Entry 8CGI (electron microscopy, 1.89 A resolution); this record covers chains A and C of the 9 polymer chains in the assembly.

Chain A:
Molecule: 16S rRNA
From: Escherichia coli BW25113
Sequence (1540 nucleotides; each row starts with the number of its first residue):
     1 AAAUUGAAGA GUUUGAUCAU GGCUCAGAUU GAACGCUGGC GGCAGGCCUA ACACAUGCAA
    61 GUCGAACGGU AACAGGAAGA AGCUUGCUUC UUUGCUGACG AGUGGCGGAC GGGUGAGUAA
   121 UGUCUGGGAA ACUGCCUGAU GGAGGGGGAU AACUACUGGA AACGGUAGCU AAUACCGCAU
   181 AACGUCGCAA GACCAAAGAG GGGGACCUUC GGGCCUCUUG CCAUCGGAUG UGCCCAGAUG
   241 GGAUUAGCUA GUAGGUGGGG UAACGGCUCA CCUAGGCGAC GAUCCCUAGC UGGUCUGAGA
   301 GGAUGACCAG CCACACUGGA ACUGAGACAC GGUCCAGACU CCUACGGGAG GCAGCAGUGG
   361 GGAAUAUUGC ACAAUGGGCG CAAGCCUGAU GCAGCCAUGC CGCGUGUAUG AAGAAGCCCU
   421 UCGGGUUGUA AAGUACUUUC AGCGGGGAGG AAGGGAGUAA AGUUAAUACC UUUGCUCAUU
   481 GACGUUACCC GCAGAAGAAG CACCGGCUAA CUCCGUGCCA GCAGCCXCGG UAAUACGGAG
   541 GGUGCAAGCG UUAAUCGGAA UUACUGGGCG UAAAGCGCAC GCAGGCGGUU UGUUAAGUCA
   601 GAUGUGAAAU CCCCGGGCUC AACCUGGGAA CUGCAUCUGA UACUGGCAAG CUUGAGUCUC
   661 GUAGAGGGGG GUAGAAUUCC AGGUGUAGCG GUGAAAUGCG UAGAGAUCUG GAGGAAUACC
   721 GGUGGCGAAG GCGGCCCCCU GGACGAAGAC UGACGCUCAG GUGCGAAAGC GUGGGGAGCA
   781 AACAGGAUUA GAUACCCUGG UAGUCCACGC CGUAAACGAU GUCGACUUGG AGGUUGUGCC
   841 CUUGAGGCGU GGCUUCCGGA GCUAACGCGU UAAGUCGACC GCCUGGGGAG UACGGCCGCA
   901 AGGUUAAAAC UCAAAUGAAU UGACGGGGGC CCGCACAAGC GGUGGAGCAU GUGGUUUAAU
   961 UCGAUGXAAC GCGAAGAACC UUACCUGGUC UUGACAUCCA CGGAAGUUUU CAGAGAUGAG
  1021 AAUGUGCCUU CGGGAACCGU GAGACAGGUG CUGCAUGGCU GUCGUCAGCU CGUGUUGUGA
  1081 AAUGUUGGGU UAAGUCCCGC AACGAGCGCA ACCCUUAUCC UUUGUUGCCA GCGGUCCGGC
  1141 CGGGAACUCA AAGGAGACUG CCAGUGAUAA ACUGGAGGAA GGUGGGGAUG ACGUCAAGUC
  1201 AUCAUGGCCC UUACGACCAG GGCUACACAC GUGCUACAAU GGCGCAUACA AAGAGAAGCG
  1261 ACCUCGCGAG AGCAAGCGGA CCUCAUAAAG UGCGUCGUAG UCCGGAUUGG AGUCUGCAAC
  1321 UCGACUCCAU GAAGUCGGAA UCGCUAGUAA UCGUGGAUCA GAAUGCCACG GUGAAUACGU
  1381 UCCCGGGCCU UGUACACACC GCCCGUXACA CCAUGGGAGU GGGUUGCAAA AGAAGUAGGU
  1441 AGCUUAACCU UCGGGAGGGC GCUUACCACU UUGUGAUUCA UGACUGGGGU GAAGUCGUAA
  1501 CAAGGUAACC GUAGGGGAAC CUGCGGUUGG AUCACCUCCU
Unresolved in the structure: 1-929, 1390-1540
Modified residues: PSU (pseudouridine-5'-monophosphate) at position 516, G7M (N7-methyl-guanosine-5'-monophosphate) at position 527, 2MG (2N-methylguanosine-5'-monophosphate) at position 966, 5MC (5-methylcytidine-5'-monophosphate) at position 967, 2MG (2N-methylguanosine-5'-monophosphate) at position 1207, 4OC (4n,o2'-methylcytidine-5'-monophosphate) at position 1402, 5MC (5-methylcytidine-5'-monophosphate) at position 1407, UR3 (3-methyluridine-5'-monophoshate) at position 1498, 2MG (2N-methylguanosine-5'-monophosphate) at position 1516, MA6 (6N-dimethyladenosine-5'-monophoshate) at position 1518, MA6 (6N-dimethyladenosine-5'-monophoshate) at position 1519
Metal / ion sites: Mg2+ site 1 near C934 (its only coordinating residue here); Mg2+ site 2 near A937 (its only coordinating residue here); K+ site 1: U943, G944, G945; Mg2+ site 3: G944, G945; Mg2+ site 4: A964, U1199; Mg2+ site 5: 2MG_966 (together with Pentacycline); K+ site 2: G971, G1233, U1364; Mg2+ site 6 near C972 (its only coordinating residue here); K+ site 3: G976, C1359, G1361, A1362; K+ site 4: A978, C979; Mg2+ site 7: C979, C980, U981, G1222; Mg2+ site 8 near C980 (its only coordinating residue here); 15 more Mg2+ sites not listed; 6 more K+ sites not listed
Small-molecule neighbours: Pentacycline (P8F): U965, 2MG_966, G1053, C1054, C1195, A1196, A1197, G1198
From the paper describing this entry:
  - binding site for Pentacycline: C1054
  - Mg2+ coordination: 2MG_966

Chain C:
Name: Small ribosomal subunit protein uS3
From: Escherichia coli BW25113
Reference sequence: P0A7V3 (RS3_ECOLI); numbering as in UniProt (aligned over 1-233)
Amino-acid sequence (233 residues; numbered 1 to 233; the number before each row is that of its first residue):
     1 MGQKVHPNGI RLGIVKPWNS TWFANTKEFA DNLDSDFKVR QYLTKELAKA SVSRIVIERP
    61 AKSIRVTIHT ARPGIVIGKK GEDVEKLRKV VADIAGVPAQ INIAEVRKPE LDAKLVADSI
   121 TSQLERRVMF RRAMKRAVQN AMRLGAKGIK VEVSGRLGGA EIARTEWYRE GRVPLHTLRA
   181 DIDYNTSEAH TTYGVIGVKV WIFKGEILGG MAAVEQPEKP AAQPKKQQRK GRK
Unresolved in the structure: 1, 208-233
UniProt features mapped onto this chain:
  - mutagenesis: Arg131 to Lys135 (Decreases mRNA unwinding ability of the ribosome)

Chain A / chain C interface:
Contacting residue pairs (65):
  A1055(A) - Arg156(C)  hydrogen bond to the sugar
  A1055(A) - Glu161(C)  hydrogen bond to the sugar
  A1055(A) - Tyr193(C)  base contact
  U1056(A) - Gly155(C)  phosphate contact
  U1056(A) - Glu161(C)  phosphate contact
  U1056(A) - Ile162(C)  phosphate contact
  U1056(A) - Ala163(C)  hydrogen bond to the phosphate
  U1056(A) - Val195(C)  hydrogen bond to the sugar
  G1057(A) - Ser154(C)  hydrogen bond to the phosphate
  G1057(A) - Gly155(C)  phosphate contact
  G1057(A) - Glu188(C)  hydrogen bond to the sugar
  G1057(A) - Val195(C)  sugar contact
  G1057(A) - Gly197(C)  phosphate contact
  G1058(A) - Ser154(C)  hydrogen bond to the phosphate
  G1058(A) - Gly197(C)  phosphate contact
  G1058(A) - Lys199(C)  phosphate contact
  C1059(A) - Lys199(C)  salt bridge to the phosphate
  U1060(A) - Gln3(C)  phosphate contact
  G1061(A) - Gln3(C)  hydrogen bond to the phosphate
  U1062(A) - Gly2(C)  base contact
  U1062(A) - Gln3(C)  base contact
  U1065(A) - His176(C)  base contact
  G1106(A) - Arg169(C)  hydrogen bond to the sugar
  G1106(A) - Gly171(C)  phosphate contact
  G1106(A) - Arg172(C)  phosphate contact
  C1107(A) - Arg169(C)  hydrogen bond to the sugar
  C1107(A) - Arg172(C)  phosphate contact
  C1107(A) - Val173(C)  hydrogen bond to the phosphate
  C1107(A) - Pro174(C)  phosphate contact
  G1108(A) - Pro174(C)  phosphate contact
  G1108(A) - Leu175(C)  hydrogen bond to the phosphate
  G1108(A) - His176(C)  salt bridge to the phosphate
  C1109(A) - His176(C)  salt bridge to the phosphate
  A1111(A) - His176(C)  hydrogen bond to the base
  A1111(A) - Thr177(C)  hydrogen bond to the base
  C1112(A) - His176(C)  hydrogen bond to the base
  C1112(A) - Thr177(C)  base contact
  C1112(A) - Leu178(C)  hydrogen bond to the base
  C1112(A) - Arg179(C)  hydrogen bond to the base
  C1113(A) - Ile14(C)  sugar contact
  C1113(A) - Leu178(C)  sugar contact
  A1188(A) - Ile10(C)  sugar contact
  U1189(A) - Val5(C)  phosphate contact
  U1189(A) - His176(C)  sugar contact
  G1190(A) - Gly2(C)  sugar contact
  G1190(A) - Gln3(C)  hydrogen bond to the sugar
  G1190(A) - Lys4(C)  phosphate contact
  G1190(A) - Val5(C)  hydrogen bond to the phosphate
  G1190(A) - His176(C)  sugar contact
  A1191(A) - Gly2(C)  hydrogen bond to the phosphate
  A1191(A) - Gln3(C)  phosphate contact
  A1191(A) - Lys4(C)  salt bridge to the phosphate
  C1192(A) - Lys4(C)  salt bridge to the phosphate
  C1192(A) - Trp167(C)  phosphate contact
  G1193(A) - Gly2(C)  hydrogen bond to the base
  G1193(A) - Trp167(C)  hydrogen bond to the phosphate
  A1204(A) - Glu188(C)  sugar contact
  A1204(A) - His190(C)  sugar contact
  U1205(A) - His190(C)  sugar contact
  U1205(A) - Gly194(C)  sugar contact
  U1205(A) - Val195(C)  sugar contact
  G1206(A) - Thr191(C)  sugar contact
  G1206(A) - Thr192(C)  hydrogen bond to the sugar
  G1206(A) - Tyr193(C)  sugar contact
  G1206(A) - Gly194(C)  hydrogen bond to the sugar
Also at the interface, not in a pair above, chain A (28 interface residues in all): C1063, A1110, A1196
Also at the interface, not in a pair above, chain C (36 interface residues in all): Lys150, Tyr184, Ile196, Val198

Summary:
28 residues of chain A face 36 of chain C across their interface, with 24 hydrogen bonds and 5 salt bridges.
Among the polar pairs are A1111(A)-His176(C), A1111(A)-Thr177(C) and C1112(A)-His176(C). Chain A binds
Pentacycline. The paper reports a binding site for Pentacycline at C1054(A); Mg2+ coordination by 2MG_966(A).
Chain A is 16S rRNA and chain C is Small ribosomal subunit protein uS3, both from Escherichia coli BW25113;
the structure, Pentacycline TP038 bound to the 30S head, was determined by electron microscopy together with
8CA7, 8CAI, 8CEP, 8CF1, 8CF8, 8CGJ, 8CGR and 8CGU from the same study.
